Entry 4DUZ (X-ray diffraction, 3.65 A resolution); this record covers chains A and P of the 21 polymer chains in the assembly.

# Chain A
Molecule: 16S rRNA
From: Thermus thermophilus
Sequence (1522 nucleotides; numbered 0 to 1544 plus 19 insertion-coded residues; 42 numbers in that range are skipped by the numbering (no residue carries them; nothing is unmodelled there); the number before each row is that of its first residue; a row labelled like 190A-190L holds insertion residues (190A, then the next letters in order); numbering starts at 0):
     0 UUUGUUGGAGAGUCUGAUCCUGGCUCAGGGUGAACGCUGGCGGCGUGCCU
    50 AAGACAUGCAAGUCGUGCGGG
    73 CCGCGGGGUUUU
    88 ACUCCG
    95 UGGUC
   101 AGCGGCGGACGGGUGAGUAACGCGUGGGU
  129A G
   130 ACCUACCCGGAAGAGGGGGACAACCCGGGGAAACUCGGGCUAAUCCCCCA
   180 UGUGGACCCGC
190A-190L CCCUUGGGGUGU
   191 GUCCAAAGGGCUUU
   216 GCCCGCUUCCGGAUGGGCCCGCGUCCCAUCAGCUAGUUGGUGGGGUAAUG
   266 GCCCACCAAGGCGACGACGGGUAGCCGGUCUGAGAGGAUGGCCGGCCACA
   316 GGGGCACUGAGACACGGGCCCCACUCCUACGGGAGGCAGCAGUUAGGAAU
   366 CUUCCGCAAUGGGCGCAAGCCUGACGGAGCGACGCCGCUUGGAGGAAGAA
   416 GCCCUUCGGGGUGUAAACUCCUGAA
   442 CCCGGGACGAAACCCCCGACGA
   474 GGGGACUGACGGUACCGGG
   494 GUAAUAGCGCCGGCCAACUCCGUGCCAGCAGCCGCGGUAAUACGGAGGGC
   544 GCGAGCGUUACCCGGAUUCACUGGGCGUAAAGGGCGUGUAGGCGGCCUGG
   594 GGCGUCCCAUGUGAAAGACCACGGCUCAACCGUGGGGGAGCGUGGGAUAC
   644 GCUCAGGCUAGACGGUGGGAGAGGGUGGUGGAAUUCCCGGAGUAGCGGUG
   694 AAAUGCGCAGAUACCGGGAGGAACGCCGAUGGCGAAGGCAGCCACCUGGU
   744 CCACCCGUGACGCUGAGGCGCGAAAGCGUGGGGAGCAAACCGGAUUAGAU
   794 ACCCGGGUAGUCCACGCCCUAAACGAUGCGCGCUAGGUCUCUGGGUCU
   848 CCUGGGGGCCGAAGCUAACGCGUUAAGCGCGCCGCCUGGGGAGUACGGCC
   898 GCAAGGCUGAAACUCAAAGGAAUUGACGGGGGCCCGCACAAGCGGUGGAG
   948 CAUGUGGUUUAAUUCGAAGXAACGCGAAGAACCUUACCAGGCCUUGACAU
   998 GCUAGG
 1003A G
  1004 AACCCGGGUGAAAGCCUGGGGUGCCCC
1030A-1030D GCGA
  1031 GGGGAGCCCUAGCACAGGUGCUGCAUGGCCGUCGUCAGCUCGUGCCGUGA
  1081 GGUGUUGGGUUAAGUCCCGCAACGAGCGCAACCCCCGCCGUUAGUUGCCA
  1131 GCGGUUCGGCCGGGCACUCUAACGGGACUGCCCGCGAAA
  1171 GCGGGAGGAAGGAGGGGACGACGUCUGGUCAGCAUGGCCCUUACGGCCUG
  1221 GGCGACACACGUGCUACAAUGCCCACUACAAAGCGAUGCCACCCGGCAAC
  1271 GGGGAGCUAAUCGCAAAAAGGUGGGCCCAGUUCGGAUUGGGGUCUGCAAC
  1321 CCGACCCCAUGAAGCCGGAAUCGCUAGUAAUCGCGGAUCAG
 1361A C
  1362 CAUGCCGCGGUGAAUACGUUCCCGGGCCUUGUACACACXGCCXGUXACGC
  1412 CAUGGGAGCGGGCUCUACCCGAAGUCGCCGGG
  1446 AGCCUACGGG
  1459 CAGGCGCCGAGGGUAGGGCCCGUGACUGGGGCGAAGUCGUAACAAGGUAG
  1509 CUGUACCGGAAGGUGCGGCUGGAUCCACUCCUUUCU
Disordered / not traced: 0-4, 1534-1538
Construct notes: engineered mutation C13 (U659 in M26923.1); conflict C1534 (A2157 in M26923.1), A1535 (C2158 in M26923.1)
Modified residues: PSU (pseudouridine-5'-monophosphate) at position 516, 7MG (7N-methyl-8-hydroguanosine-5'-monophosphate) at position 527, M2G (N2-dimethylguanosine-5'-monophosphate) at position 966, 5MC (5-methylcytidine-5'-monophosphate) at position 967, 2MG (2N-methylguanosine-5'-monophosphate) at position 1207, 5MC (5-methylcytidine-5'-monophosphate) at position 1400, 4OC (4n,o2'-methylcytidine-5'-monophosphate) at position 1402, 5MC (5-methylcytidine-5'-monophosphate) at position 1404, 5MC (5-methylcytidine-5'-monophosphate) at position 1407, UR3 (3-methyluridine-5'-monophoshate) at position 1498, MA6 (6N-dimethyladenosine-5'-monophoshate) at position 1518, MA6 (6N-dimethyladenosine-5'-monophoshate) at position 1519, PSU (pseudouridine-5'-monophosphate) at position 1540, PSU (pseudouridine-5'-monophosphate) at position 1541
Metal / ion sites: Mg2+ site 1 near U5 (its only coordinating residue here); Mg2+ site 2 near G6 (its only coordinating residue here); Mg2+ site 3 near U14 (its only coordinating residue here); Mg2+ site 4 near G21 (its only coordinating residue here); Mg2+ site 5 near G22 (its only coordinating residue here); Mg2+ site 6 near C48 (its only coordinating residue here); Mg2+ site 7: C48, U49, G115; Mg2+ site 8 near A53 (its only coordinating residue here); Mg2+ site 9: A59, U387; Mg2+ site 10: G107, G324; Mg2+ site 11 near A109 (its only coordinating residue here); Mg2+ site 12 near G112 (its only coordinating residue here); 103 more Mg2+ sites not listed
Ligand contacts: streptomycin (SRY): U12, U14, C526, 7MG_527, C912, A913, A914, A915, C1490, G1491

# Chain P
Name: ribosomal protein S16
From: Thermus thermophilus
Reference sequence: Q5SJH3 (RS16_THET8); residue numbers follow UniProt; this construct covers 1-88
Chain sequence (88 residues; numbered 1 to 88; the number before each row is that of its first residue):
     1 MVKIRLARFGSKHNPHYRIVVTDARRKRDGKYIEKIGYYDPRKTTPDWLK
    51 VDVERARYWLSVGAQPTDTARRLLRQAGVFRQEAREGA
Disordered / not traced: 84-88

# Chain A / chain P interface
Residue-residue contacts - 91 pairs, chain A then chain P:
  C43(A) - Lys12(P)  phosphate contact
  C43(A) - His13(P)  phosphate contact
  G44(A) - Ser11(P)  phosphate contact
  G44(A) - Lys12(P)  hydrogen bond to the phosphate
  C110(A) - Arg25(P)  hydrogen bond to the sugar
  A134(A) - Met1(P)  base contact
  A134(A) - Arg25(P)  base contact
  C135(A) - Met1(P)  base contact
  C136(A) - Met1(P)  sugar contact
  C136(A) - Val62(P)  base contact
  C136(A) - Gly63(P)  hydrogen bond to the sugar
  C136(A) - Gln65(P)  hydrogen bond to the sugar
  C137(A) - Ser61(P)  hydrogen bond to the sugar
  C137(A) - Val62(P)  sugar contact
  C137(A) - Gly63(P)  sugar contact
  G227(A) - Val62(P)  hydrogen bond to the base
  A228(A) - Val2(P)  sugar contact
  A228(A) - Tyr58(P)  sugar contact
  A228(A) - Trp59(P)  phosphate contact
  A228(A) - Val62(P)  sugar contact
  U229(A) - Val2(P)  sugar contact
  U229(A) - Asp23(P)  sugar contact
  U229(A) - Ile33(P)  phosphate contact
  U229(A) - Trp59(P)  phosphate contact
  G230(A) - Asp23(P)  sugar contact
  G230(A) - Arg25(P)  hydrogen bond to the sugar
  G231(A) - Arg26(P)  salt bridge to the phosphate
  G309(A) - Lys27(P)  salt bridge to the phosphate
  G309(A) - Asp29(P)  sugar contact
  G309(A) - Gly30(P)  phosphate contact
  G309(A) - Lys31(P)  phosphate contact
  G310(A) - Arg26(P)  phosphate contact
  G310(A) - Lys27(P)  salt bridge to the phosphate
  G310(A) - Gly30(P)  phosphate contact
  G310(A) - Lys31(P)  hydrogen bond to the phosphate
  C311(A) - Arg26(P)  salt bridge to the phosphate
  A374(A) - Tyr17(P)  hydrogen bond to the sugar
  U375(A) - Leu6(P)  hydrogen bond to the sugar
  U375(A) - Tyr17(P)  hydrogen bond to the sugar
  U375(A) - Arg28(P)  hydrogen bond to the base
  U375(A) - Thr69(P)  hydrogen bond to the phosphate
  G376(A) - Arg5(P)  hydrogen bond to the phosphate
  G376(A) - Leu6(P)  hydrogen bond to the phosphate
  G376(A) - Arg28(P)  sugar contact
  G376(A) - Thr67(P)  hydrogen bond to the phosphate
  G377(A) - Lys3(P)  salt bridge to the phosphate
  G377(A) - Arg5(P)  salt bridge to the phosphate
  G377(A) - Ala24(P)  sugar contact
  G377(A) - Thr67(P)  phosphate contact
  C390(A) - Arg28(P)  hydrogen bond to the phosphate
  G391(A) - Arg8(P)  hydrogen bond to the phosphate
  G391(A) - Arg28(P)  salt bridge to the phosphate
  G392(A) - Arg8(P)  salt bridge to the phosphate
  G392(A) - Lys12(P)  sugar contact
  G392(A) - His13(P)  hydrogen bond to the phosphate
  A393(A) - Lys12(P)  salt bridge to the phosphate
  A393(A) - His13(P)  salt bridge to the phosphate
  C449(A) - Arg42(P)  hydrogen bond to the base
  C449(A) - Lys43(P)  hydrogen bond to the phosphate
  G450(A) - Pro15(P)  sugar contact
  G450(A) - Pro41(P)  sugar contact
  G450(A) - Lys43(P)  salt bridge to the phosphate
  A451(A) - Tyr39(P)  sugar contact
  A452(A) - Arg72(P)  hydrogen bond to the sugar
  A453(A) - Asp68(P)  hydrogen bond to the sugar
  A453(A) - Arg72(P)  sugar contact
  G462(A) - Gln82(P)  base contact
  A463(A) - Arg75(P)  salt bridge to the phosphate
  A463(A) - Phe80(P)  phosphate contact
  A463(A) - Arg81(P)  phosphate contact
  A463(A) - Gln82(P)  hydrogen bond to the sugar
  G474(A) - Arg75(P)  salt bridge to the phosphate
  G474(A) - Phe80(P)  phosphate contact
  G474(A) - Arg81(P)  hydrogen bond to the phosphate
  G475(A) - Arg81(P)  salt bridge to the phosphate
  A608(A) - Arg18(P)  sugar contact
  A609(A) - Arg18(P)  salt bridge to the phosphate
  G617(A) - Thr44(P)  sugar contact
  C623(A) - Ser11(P)  sugar contact
  C624(A) - Phe9(P)  phosphate contact
  C624(A) - Gly10(P)  phosphate contact
  C624(A) - Ser11(P)  sugar contact
  C624(A) - Asn14(P)  sugar contact
  C624(A) - His16(P)  hydrogen bond to the sugar
  G625(A) - Phe9(P)  phosphate contact
  G625(A) - His16(P)  hydrogen bond to the sugar
  U626(A) - Arg18(P)  salt bridge to the phosphate
  U626(A) - Lys35(P)  salt bridge to the phosphate
  U626(A) - Tyr38(P)  phosphate contact
  G627(A) - Lys35(P)  salt bridge to the phosphate
  G627(A) - Tyr38(P)  phosphate contact
Also at the interface, not in a pair above, chain A (47 interface residues in all): G111, G112, A325, C454, C483, A607, G616
Also at the interface, not in a pair above, chain P (50 interface residues in all): Tyr32, Thr45, Gly78

# In short
47 residues of chain A face 50 of chain P across their interface; the contacts include 27 hydrogen bonds and
18 salt bridges. Polar pairs include G227(A)-Val62(P), U375(A)-Arg28(P) and C449(A)-Arg42(P). Ligands of chain
A: streptomycin. C48(A), U49(A) and G115(A) form the Mg2+ site 7.
Here chain A is 16S rRNA and chain P is ribosomal protein S16, both from Thermus thermophilus. Entry 4DUZ
(Crystal structure of the Thermus thermophilus 30S ribosomal subunit with a 16S rRNA mutation, U13C, bound
...) was determined by X-ray diffraction.
